PDB entry 5VZ9 | X-ray diffraction, 1.65 A resolution | chains A and T of the 4 polymer chains in the assembly

== Chain A ==
Molecule: DNA-directed DNA/RNA polymerase mu
Organism: Homo sapiens
Notes: EC 2.7.7.7
UniProtKB: Q9NP87 (DPOLM_HUMAN); numbering as in UniProt; present here: 134-397, 410-494
Sequence (354 residues; numbered 129 to 494; 12 numbers in that range are skipped by the numbering (no residue carries them; nothing is unmodelled there); the number before each row is that of its first residue):
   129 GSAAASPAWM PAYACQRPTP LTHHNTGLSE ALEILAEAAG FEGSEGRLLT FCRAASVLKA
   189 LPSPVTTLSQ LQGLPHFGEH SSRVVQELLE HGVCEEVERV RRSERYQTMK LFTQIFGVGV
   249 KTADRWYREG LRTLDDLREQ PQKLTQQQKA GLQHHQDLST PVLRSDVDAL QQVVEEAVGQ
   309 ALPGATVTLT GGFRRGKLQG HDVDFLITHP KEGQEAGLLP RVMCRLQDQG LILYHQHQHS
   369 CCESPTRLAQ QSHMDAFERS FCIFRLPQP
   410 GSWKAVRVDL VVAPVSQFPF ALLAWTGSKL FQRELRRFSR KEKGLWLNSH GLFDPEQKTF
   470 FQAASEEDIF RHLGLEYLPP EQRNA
Unresolved in the structure: 129-137, 366-384
Construct notes: expression tag (129-133); linker (410); engineered mutation Ala433 (Gly in Q9NP87)
Metal / ion sites: Na+ site 1: Thr241, Ile243, Val246 (shared with 1 residue of chain P); Mg2+: Asp330, Asp332 (together with dTTP) (shared with 1 residue of chain P); Na+ site 2: Asp330, Asp332, Asp418 (shared with 2 residues of chain P)
Residues lining bound ligands: dTTP (TTP): Gly319, Gly320, Arg323, Lys325, His329, Asp330, Asp332
Reported in the primary citation:
  - mutagenesis - H329A (27-fold), W434A (23-fold), W434H (8.8-fold): decreased catalytic activity
  - mutagenesis - W434A (Kd 79.1 uM), W434H (Kd 61.1 uM): decreased binding to UTP

== Chain T ==
Molecule: 9-nt DNA strand
Sequence (9 nucleotides; numbered 1 to 9; the number before each row is that of its first residue):
     1 CGGCATACG

== Interface between chain A and chain T ==
Pairs across the interface (25; chain A residue first):
  Gly174(A) - DC4(T)  base contact
  Leu177(A) - DC4(T)  phosphate contact
  Leu177(A) - DA5(T)  phosphate contact
  Gln364(A) - DG9(T)  phosphate contact
  His365(A) - DG9(T)  phosphate contact
  Phe385(A) - DG9(T)  phosphate contact
  Glu386(A) - DC8(T)  sugar contact
  Glu386(A) - DG9(T)  hydrogen bond to the phosphate
  Arg387(A) - DA7(T)  hydrogen bond to the base
  Arg387(A) - DC8(T)  hydrogen bond to the sugar
  Arg387(A) - DG9(T)  hydrogen bond to the phosphate
  Phe389(A) - DG9(T)  sugar contact
  Lys438(A) - DA5(T)  base contact
  Arg442(A) - DA5(T)  salt bridge to the phosphate
  Arg445(A) - DA5(T)  hydrogen bond to the base
  Arg445(A) - DT6(T)  hydrogen bond to the base
  Arg446(A) - DA5(T)  sugar contact
  Arg449(A) - DT6(T)  salt bridge to the phosphate
  Lys450(A) - DG3(T)  hydrogen bond to the phosphate
  Lys450(A) - DC4(T)  salt bridge to the phosphate
  Leu456(A) - DT6(T)  sugar contact
  Asn457(A) - DT6(T)  phosphate contact
  Asn457(A) - DA7(T)  hydrogen bond to the phosphate
  His459(A) - DA7(T)  hydrogen bond to the phosphate
  His459(A) - DC8(T)  salt bridge to the phosphate
Other interface residues (no listed pair), chain A (18 interface residues in all): Arg181

== In short ==
The interface between chain A and chain T involves 18 residues on one side and 7 on the other, with 9 hydrogen
bonds and 4 salt bridges. Among the polar pairs are Arg387(A)-DA7(T), Arg445(A)-DA5(T) and Arg445(A)-DT6(T).
From the paper: H329A, W434A and W434H of chain A reduce catalytic activity; W434A and W434H of chain A reduce
binding to UTP.
Here chain A is DNA-directed DNA/RNA polymerase mu (Homo sapiens) and chain T is a 9-nt DNA strand. Entry 5VZ9
(Post-catalytic complex of human Polymerase Mu (G433A) mutant with incoming dTTP) was determined by X-ray
diffraction, deposited together with 5TWP, 5TWQ, 5TWR, 5TWS, 5VZ7, 5VZ8 and 9 further entries.
